Entry 4Y6Z (X-ray diffraction, 2.70 A resolution); this record covers chains I and Y of the 34 polymer chains in the assembly.

[Chain I]
Molecule: Proteasome subunit beta type-3
Organism: Saccharomyces cerevisiae (strain ATCC 204508 / S288c)
Notes: EC 3.4.25.1
UniProtKB: P25451 (PSB3_YEAST); residues 0-204 here correspond to UniProt positions 1-205 (UniProt number = residue number + 1)
Chain sequence (205 residues; row label = number of the first residue in the row; numbering starts at 0):
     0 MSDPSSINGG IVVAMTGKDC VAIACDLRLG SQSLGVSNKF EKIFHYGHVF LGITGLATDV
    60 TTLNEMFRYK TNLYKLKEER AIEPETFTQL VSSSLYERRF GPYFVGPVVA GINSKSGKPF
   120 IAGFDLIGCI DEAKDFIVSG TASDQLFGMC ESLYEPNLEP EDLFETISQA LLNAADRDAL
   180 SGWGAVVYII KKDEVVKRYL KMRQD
Unresolved in the structure: 0
Ion coordination: Mg2+ site 1: Ala174, Asp177, Ser180; Mg2+ site 2: Asp204 (shared with Ala165(Y), Asp168(Y), Ser171(Y) of chain Y)
Swiss-Prot annotation at these positions:
  - modified residue: Ser30 (Phosphoserine)
  - cross-link: Lys69 (Glycyl lysine isopeptide (Lys-Gly) (interchain with G-Cter in ubiquitin))

[Chain Y]
Molecule: Proteasome subunit beta type-5
Organism: Saccharomyces cerevisiae (strain ATCC 204508 / S288c)
Notes: EC 3.4.25.1
UniProtKB: P30656 (PSB5_YEAST); residues 1-212 here correspond to UniProt positions 76-287 (UniProt number = residue number + 75)
Chain sequence (212 residues; numbered 1 to 212; the number before each row is that of its first residue):
     1 TTTLAFRFQG GIIVAVDSRA TAGNWVASQT VKKVIEINPF LLGTMAGGAA DCQFWETWLG
    61 SQCRLHELRE KERISVAAAS KILSNLVYQY KGAGLSMGTM ICGYTRKEGP TIYYVDSDGT
   121 RLKGDIFCVG SGQTFAYGVL DSNYKWDLSV EDALYLGKRS ILAAAHRDAY SGGSVNLYHV
   181 TEDGWIYHGN HDVGELFWKV KEEEGSFNNV IG
Ion coordination: Mg2+: Ala165, Asp168, Ser171 (shared with Asp204(I) of chain I)

[Interface between chain I and chain Y]
Contacting residue pairs (46):
  Leu26(I) - Ile211(Y)  hydrophobic
  Arg27(I) - Ala169(Y)
  Ser32(I) - Arg167(Y)
  Ser32(I) - Asp168(Y)
  Ser32(I) - Ala169(Y)  hydrogen bond (backbone-backbone)
  Ser32(I) - Tyr170(Y)
  Leu33(I) - Phe135(Y)  hydrophobic
  Gly34(I) - Arg167(Y)  hydrogen bond (backbone-side chain)
  Val35(I) - Arg167(Y)  hydrogen bond (backbone-side chain)
  Asn37(I) - Asn209(Y)  hydrogen bond (side chain-backbone)
  Asn37(I) - Val210(Y)
  Lys38(I) - Asn209(Y)  hydrogen bond (side chain-backbone)
  Lys38(I) - Ile211(Y)
  Gln144(I) - Trp25(Y)
  Asp175(I) - Val26(Y)
  Arg176(I) - Trp25(Y)
  Arg176(I) - Val26(Y)  hydrogen bond (side chain-backbone)
  Arg176(I) - Ala27(Y)  hydrogen bond (side chain-backbone)
  Arg176(I) - Ser28(Y)
  Asp177(I) - Asn24(Y)
  Asp177(I) - Val26(Y)
  Ala178(I) - Asn24(Y)  hydrogen bond (backbone-backbone)
  Ala178(I) - Val26(Y)
  Ala178(I) - Ala169(Y)
  Ala178(I) - Tyr170(Y)  hydrophobic
  Leu179(I) - Asn24(Y)
  Trp182(I) - His166(Y)  hydrogen bond (side chain-backbone)
  Trp182(I) - Arg167(Y)
  Tyr198(I) - Ile211(Y)  hydrophobic
  Lys200(I) - Trp198(Y)
  Met201(I) - Trp198(Y)
  Arg202(I) - Gln29(Y)
  Arg202(I) - Gly173(Y)  hydrogen bond (side chain-backbone)
  Arg202(I) - Asp192(Y)  salt bridge
  Arg202(I) - Val193(Y)
  Arg202(I) - Gly194(Y)
  Gln203(I) - His166(Y)  hydrogen bond (backbone-side chain)
  Gln203(I) - Phe197(Y)
  Gln203(I) - Trp198(Y)
  Gln203(I) - Val210(Y)
  Asp204(I) - Arg19(Y)  salt bridge
  Asp204(I) - Gln29(Y)
  Asp204(I) - Ala165(Y)
  Asp204(I) - Ser171(Y)
  Asp204(I) - Gly172(Y)
  Asp204(I) - Gly173(Y)  hydrogen bond (side chain-backbone)
Other interface residues (no listed pair), chain I (22 interface residues in all): Gln31
Other interface residues (no listed pair), chain Y (26 interface residues in all): Asn208

[Summary]
22 residues of chain I face 26 of chain Y across their interface, with 12 hydrogen bonds and 2 salt bridges.
Among the polar pairs are Arg202(I)-Asp192(Y), Asp204(I)-Arg19(Y) and Gly34(I)-Arg167(Y). Ala174(I), Asp177(I)
and Ser180(I) coordinate Mg2+ site 1. Asp204(I), Ala165(Y), Asp168(Y) and Ser171(Y) coordinate Mg2+.
Here chain I is Proteasome subunit beta type-3 and chain Y is Proteasome subunit beta type-5, both from
Saccharomyces cerevisiae (strain ATCC 204508 / S288c). Entry 4Y6Z (Yeast 20S proteasome in complex with
Ac-PAL-ep) was determined by X-ray diffraction, deposited together with 4Y69, 4Y6A, 4Y6V, 4Y70, 4Y74, 4Y75 and
34 further entries.
